Entry 6ZO5 (X-ray diffraction, 2.50 A resolution); this record covers chains A and D of the 5 polymer chains in the assembly.

Chain A:
Protein: Multidrug efflux pump subunit AcrB
Organism: Escherichia coli K-12
Reference sequence: P31224 (ACRB_ECOLI); residues 1-1049 here = UniProt positions 1-1049
Chain sequence (1057 residues; numbered 1 to 1057; the number before each row is that of its first residue):
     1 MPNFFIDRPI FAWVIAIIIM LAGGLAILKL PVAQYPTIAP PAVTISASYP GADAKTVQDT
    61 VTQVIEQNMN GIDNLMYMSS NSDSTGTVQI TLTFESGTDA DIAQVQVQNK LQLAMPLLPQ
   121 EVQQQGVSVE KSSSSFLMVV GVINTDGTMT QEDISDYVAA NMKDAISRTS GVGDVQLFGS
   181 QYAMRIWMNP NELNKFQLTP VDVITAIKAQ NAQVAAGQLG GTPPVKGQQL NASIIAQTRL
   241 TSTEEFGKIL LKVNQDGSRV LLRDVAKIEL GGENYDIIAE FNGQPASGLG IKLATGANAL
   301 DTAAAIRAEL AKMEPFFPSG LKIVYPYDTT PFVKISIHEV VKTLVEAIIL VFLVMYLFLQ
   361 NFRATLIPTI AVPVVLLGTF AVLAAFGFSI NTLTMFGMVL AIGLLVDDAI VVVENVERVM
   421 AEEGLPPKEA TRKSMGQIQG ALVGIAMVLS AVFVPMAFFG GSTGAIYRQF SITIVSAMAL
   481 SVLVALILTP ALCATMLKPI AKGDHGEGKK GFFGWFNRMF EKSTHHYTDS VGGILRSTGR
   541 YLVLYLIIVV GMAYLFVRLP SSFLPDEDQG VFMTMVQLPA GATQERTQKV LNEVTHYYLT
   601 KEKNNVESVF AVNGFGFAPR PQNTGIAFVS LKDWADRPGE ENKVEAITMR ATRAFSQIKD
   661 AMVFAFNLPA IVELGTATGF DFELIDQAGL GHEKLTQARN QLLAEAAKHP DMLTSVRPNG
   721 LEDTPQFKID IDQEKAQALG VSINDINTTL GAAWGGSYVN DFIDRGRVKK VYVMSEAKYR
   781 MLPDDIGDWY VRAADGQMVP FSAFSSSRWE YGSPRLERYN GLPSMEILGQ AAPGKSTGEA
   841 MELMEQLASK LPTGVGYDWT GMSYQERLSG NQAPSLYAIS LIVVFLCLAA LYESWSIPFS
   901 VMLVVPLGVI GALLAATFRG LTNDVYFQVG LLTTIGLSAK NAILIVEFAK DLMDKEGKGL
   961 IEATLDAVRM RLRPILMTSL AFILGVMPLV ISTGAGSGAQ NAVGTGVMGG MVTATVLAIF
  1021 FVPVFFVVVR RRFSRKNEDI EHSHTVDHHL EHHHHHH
Disordered / not traced: 1035-1057
Construct notes: engineered mutation Pro619 (Gly in P31224), Pro621 (Gly in P31224); expression tag (1050-1057)
Swiss-Prot annotation at these positions:
  - mutagenesis: His526 (H526Y: Partially restores chloramphenicol resistance to an AcrZ G30R mutant)
Residues lining bound ligands: decaethylene glycol (XPE; 3,6,9,12,15,18,21,24,27-nonaoxanonacosane-1,29-diol): Met953, Gly957, Gly959, Leu960
Reported in the primary citation:
  - mutagenesis - I38A, L393A, I466A, F563A, I671A, L674A: decreased growth in response to drugs with low molecular weight (LMW)
  - mutagenesis - F563A: decreased growth in response to fusidic acid (FUA)
  - mutagenesis - F563A: decreased growth in response to novobiocin
  - mutagenesis - F380A/F563A: decreased growth in response to FUA
  - mutagenesis - F380A/F563A: unchanged growth in response to doxorubicin
  - mutagenesis - T934A, L937A: decreased growth in response to erythromycin
  - mutagenesis - T934A, L937A: unchanged growth in response to Doxorubicin
  - mutagenesis - I38A, L393A, I466A, I671A, L674A: decreased growth in response to beta-lactams, linezolid, and phenicols
  - mutagenesis - F380A/F563A, F563A/L674A: abolished growth in response to DDM
  - mutagenesis - F380A/F563A, F563A: decreased growth in response to beta-lactams
  - mutagenesis - F563A: decreased growth in response to phenicols
  - catalytic residues: Asp407, Asp408, Lys940 (citing earlier work)
  - mutagenesis - T934A, L937A: increased growth in response to beta-lactams
  - mutagenesis - T934A, L937A: increased growth in response to novobiocin
  - mutagenesis - A981C: unchanged growth in response to all the tested drugs

Chain D:
Protein: Darpin
Organism: synthetic construct
Notes: antibody fragment or engineered binder
Chain sequence (169 residues; each row starts with the number of its first residue):
     1 MRGSHHHHHH GSDLGKKLLE AARAGRDDEV RILMANGADV NAADVVGWTP LHLAAYWGHL
    61 EIVEVLLKNG ADVNAYDTLG STPLHLAAHF GHLEIVEVLL KNGADVNAKD DNGITPLHLA
   121 ANRGHLEIVE VLLKYGADVN AQDKFGKTAF DISINNGNED LAEILQKLN
Disordered / not traced: 1-11, 167-169

Chain A / chain D interface:
Residue-residue contacts - 11 pairs, chain A then chain D:
  Gln229(A) - Val45(D)
  Leu230(A) - Val45(D)  hydrophobic
  Glu244(A) - Asn156(D)
  Lys248(A) - Asn155(D)
  Lys248(A) - Asn156(D)  hydrogen bond
  Arg259(A) - Lys147(D)
  Leu261(A) - Asn155(D)
  Arg263(A) - Ile154(D)  hydrogen bond (side chain-backbone)
  Arg263(A) - Asn155(D)  hydrogen bond (side chain-backbone)
  Arg263(A) - Asn156(D)
  Arg263(A) - Gly157(D)
Interface residues without a listed pair, chain D (8 interface residues in all): Val46, Asn122

In short:
The interface between chain A and chain D involves 7 residues on one side and 8 on the other; the contacts
include 3 hydrogen bonds. Polar pairs include Lys248(A)-Asn156(D), Arg263(A)-Ile154(D) and
Arg263(A)-Asn155(D). The paper reports catalytic residues Asp407(A), Asp408(A) and Lys940(A); I38A, L393A and
I466A of chain A, among others, reduce growth in response to drugs with low molecular weight (LMW); 11
substitutions were tested in all.
Here chain A is Multidrug efflux pump subunit AcrB (Escherichia coli K-12) and chain D is Darpin (synthetic
construct). Entry 6ZO5 (Fusidic acid binding to the TM1/TM2 groove of AcrB-G619P_G621P) was determined by
X-ray diffraction, deposited together with 6ZO6, 6ZO7, 6ZO8, 6ZO9, 6ZOA, 6ZOB and 6 further entries.
